9HRX - chain A; structure by X-ray diffraction, 1.49 A resolution.

# Chain A
Protein: Fucose-binding lectin protein
Source organism: Ralstonia solanacearum
Notes: engineered mutation(s): 0
UniProtKB: A0A0S4TLR1 (A0A0S4TLR1_RALSL); residues 1-90 here correspond to UniProt positions 2-91 (UniProt number = residue number + 1)
Chain sequence (90 residues; each row starts with the number of its first residue):
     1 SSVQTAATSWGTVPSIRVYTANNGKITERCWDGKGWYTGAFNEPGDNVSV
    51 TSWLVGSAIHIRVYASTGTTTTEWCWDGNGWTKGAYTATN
Ion coordination: Zn2+ site 1 near Ser1 (its only coordinating residue here); Zn2+ site 2: His60 (together with acetate ion)
Small-molecule neighbours:
  - beta-D-fructopyranose (BDF), molecule 1: Arg17, Tyr19, Glu28, Cys30, Tyr37, Gly39, Ala40, Phe41, Ile61, Trp76, Trp81
  - beta-D-fructopyranose (BDF), molecule 2: Arg62, Glu73, Cys75, Asp77, Gly84, Ala85, Tyr86
What the authors report for this chain:
  - binding site for phosphated-cyclotrixylohydroquinoylene: Ser1, Lys25
  - Zn2+ coordination: Ser1

# Summary
Bound to chain A: beta-D-fructopyranose. From the paper: a binding site for
phosphated-cyclotrixylohydroquinoylene at Ser1 and Lys25; Zn2+ coordination by Ser1.
Chain A is Fucose-binding lectin protein (Ralstonia solanacearum); the structure, The RSL - pctx complex, H32
form, was determined by X-ray diffraction (same publication as 9HRU, 9HRV, 9HRW, 9HRY and 9HRZ).
